PDB entry 6JW2 | X-ray diffraction, 3.03 A resolution | chains A and J of the 3 polymer chains in the assembly

# Chain A
Name: TAL effector
Organism: Xanthomonas campestris pv. armoraciae
Chain sequence (498 residues; each row starts with the number of its first residue):
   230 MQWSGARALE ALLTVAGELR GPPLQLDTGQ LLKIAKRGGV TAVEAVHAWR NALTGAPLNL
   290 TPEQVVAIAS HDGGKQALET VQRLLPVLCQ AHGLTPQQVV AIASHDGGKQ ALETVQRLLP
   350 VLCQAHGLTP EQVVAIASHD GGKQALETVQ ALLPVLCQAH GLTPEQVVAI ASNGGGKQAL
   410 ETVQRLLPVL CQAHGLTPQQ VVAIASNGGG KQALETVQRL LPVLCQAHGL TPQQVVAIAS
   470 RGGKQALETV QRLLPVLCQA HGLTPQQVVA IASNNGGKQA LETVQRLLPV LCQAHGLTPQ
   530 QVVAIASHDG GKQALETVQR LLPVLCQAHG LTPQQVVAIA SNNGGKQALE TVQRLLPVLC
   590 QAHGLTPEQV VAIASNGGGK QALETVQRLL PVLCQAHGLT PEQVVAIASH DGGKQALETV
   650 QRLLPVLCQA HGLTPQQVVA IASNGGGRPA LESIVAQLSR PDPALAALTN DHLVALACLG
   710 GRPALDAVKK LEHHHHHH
Not modelled in the structure: 723-727

# Chain J
Molecule: 17-nt DNA strand
Sequence (17 nucleotides; numbered -14 to 2; the number before each row is that of its first residue; numbers below 1 keep their minus sign (DA-14 is residue -14)):
   -14 AGAGACGCGA AGGGACA

# How chain A and chain J interact
Residue-residue contacts (4):
  Lys262(A) - DA-5(J)  phosphate contact
  Arg266(A) - DA-4(J)  base contact
  Arg266(A) - DG-3(J)  hydrogen bond to the base
  Arg470(A) - DG-11(J)  salt bridge to the phosphate
Also at the interface, not in a pair above, chain A (4 interface residues in all): Lys265
Also at the interface, not in a pair above, chain J (5 interface residues in all): DG-2

# Overview
4 residues of chain A and 5 residues of chain J are in contact; the contacts include 1 hydrogen bond and 1
salt bridge. Polar pairs include Arg266(A)-DG-3(J) and Arg470(A)-DG-11(J).
Chain A is TAL effector (Xanthomonas campestris pv. armoraciae) and chain J is a 17-nt DNA strand; the
structure, Universal RVD R* accommodates 5hmC via water-mediated interactions, was determined by X-ray
diffraction together with 6JVZ, 6JW0, 6JW1, 6JW3, 6JW4 and 6JW5 from the same study.
